8CLK - chains D and F of the 4 polymer chains in the assembly; structure by electron microscopy, 3.50 A resolution.

# Chain D
Molecule: General transcription factor 3C polypeptide 3
From: Homo sapiens
UniProt: Q9Y5Q9 (TF3C3_HUMAN); residues 1-886 here = UniProt positions 1-886
Chain sequence (886 residues; numbered 1 to 886; the number before each row is that of its first residue):
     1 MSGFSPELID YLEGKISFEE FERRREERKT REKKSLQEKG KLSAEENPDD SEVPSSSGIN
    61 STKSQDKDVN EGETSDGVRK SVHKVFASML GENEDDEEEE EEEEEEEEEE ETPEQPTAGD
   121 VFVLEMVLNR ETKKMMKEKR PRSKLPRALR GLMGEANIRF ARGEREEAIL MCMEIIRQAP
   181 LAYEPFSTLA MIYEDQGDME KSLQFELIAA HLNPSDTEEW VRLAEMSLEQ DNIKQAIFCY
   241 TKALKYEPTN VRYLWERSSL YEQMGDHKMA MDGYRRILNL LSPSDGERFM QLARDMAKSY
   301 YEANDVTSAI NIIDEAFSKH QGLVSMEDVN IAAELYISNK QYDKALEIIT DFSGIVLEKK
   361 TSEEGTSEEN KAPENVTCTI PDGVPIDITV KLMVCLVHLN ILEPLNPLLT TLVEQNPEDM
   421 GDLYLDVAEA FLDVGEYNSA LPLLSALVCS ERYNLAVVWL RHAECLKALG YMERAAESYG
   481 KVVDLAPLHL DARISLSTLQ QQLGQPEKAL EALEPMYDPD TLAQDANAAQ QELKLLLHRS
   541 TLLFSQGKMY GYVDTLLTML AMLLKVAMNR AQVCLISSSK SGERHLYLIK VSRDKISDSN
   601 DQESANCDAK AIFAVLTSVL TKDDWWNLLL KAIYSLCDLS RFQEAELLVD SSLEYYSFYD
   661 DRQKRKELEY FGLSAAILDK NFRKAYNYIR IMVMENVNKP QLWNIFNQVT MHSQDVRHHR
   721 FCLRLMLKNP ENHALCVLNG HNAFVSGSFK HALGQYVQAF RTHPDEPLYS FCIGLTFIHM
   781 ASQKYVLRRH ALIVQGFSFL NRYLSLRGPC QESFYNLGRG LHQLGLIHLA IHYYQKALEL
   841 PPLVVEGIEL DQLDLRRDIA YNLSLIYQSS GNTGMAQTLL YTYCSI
Unresolved in the structure: 1-418, 450-455, 599-603
Swiss-Prot annotation at these positions:
  - modified residue: S2 (N-acetylserine), S43 (Phosphoserine), S282 (Phosphoserine)

# Chain F
Molecule: General transcription factor 3C polypeptide 6
From: Homo sapiens
UniProt: Q969F1 (TF3C6_HUMAN); residue numbers follow UniProt; this construct covers 1-213
Chain sequence (213 residues; each row starts with the number of its first residue):
     1 MAAAADERSP EDGEDEEEEE QLVLVELSGI IDSDFLSKCE NKCKVLGIDT ERPILQVDSC
    61 VFAGEYEDTL GTCVIFEENV EHADTEGNNK TVLKYKCHTM KKLSMTRTLL TEKKEGEENI
   121 GGVEWLQIKD NDFSYRPNMI CNFLHENEDE EVVASAPDKS LELEEEEIQM NDSSNLSCEQ
   181 EKPMHLEIED SGPLIDIPSE TEGSVFMETQ MLP
Unresolved in the structure: 1-13, 83-88, 114-119, 128-213
Swiss-Prot annotation at these positions:
  - modified residue: A2 (N-acetylalanine), S9 (Phosphoserine)

# Interface between chain D and chain F
Pairs across the interface (5; chain D residue first):
  Q868(D) - L70(F)
  Q877(D) - D68(F)
  Q877(D) - L70(F)
  L880(D) - L70(F)
  Y881(D) - M100(F)
Other interface residues (no listed pair), chain D (6 interface residues in all): T873, A876
Other interface residues (no listed pair), chain F (4 interface residues in all): G71

# In short
The interface between chain D and chain F involves 6 residues on one side and 4 on the other.
Chain D is General transcription factor 3C polypeptide 3 and chain F is General transcription factor 3C
polypeptide 6, both from Homo sapiens; the structure, TFIIIC TauA complex, was determined by electron
microscopy (same publication as 8CLI, 8CLJ and 8CLL).
